Entry 7TKH (electron microscopy, 4.40 A resolution (low resolution: residue-level contacts below are approximate; hydrogen-bond / salt-bridge calls are withheld)); this record covers chains V and W of the 27 polymer chains in the assembly.

== Chain V ==
Molecule: ATP synthase subunit d
From: Saccharomyces cerevisiae
UniProt: P30902 (ATP7_YEAST); residues 1-173 here correspond to UniProt positions 2-174 (UniProt number = residue number + 1)
Amino-acid sequence (173 residues; each row starts with the number of its first residue):
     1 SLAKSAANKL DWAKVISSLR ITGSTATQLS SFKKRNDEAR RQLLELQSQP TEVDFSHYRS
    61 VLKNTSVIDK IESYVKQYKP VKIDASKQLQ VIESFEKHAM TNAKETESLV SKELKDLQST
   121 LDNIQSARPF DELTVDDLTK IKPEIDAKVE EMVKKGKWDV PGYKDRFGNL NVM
Disordered / not traced: 1-2
Curated features (UniProtKB/Swiss-Prot):
  - modified residue: S1 (N-acetylserine)

== Chain W ==
Molecule: ATP synthase subunit f
From: Saccharomyces cerevisiae
UniProt: Q06405 (ATPK_YEAST); residues 1-95 here correspond to UniProt positions 7-101 (UniProt number = residue number + 6)
Amino-acid sequence (95 residues; numbered 1 to 95; the number before each row is that of its first residue):
     1 VSTLIPPKVV SSKNIGSAPN AKRIANVVHF YKSLPQGPAP AIKANTRLAR YKAKYFDGDN
    61 ASGKPLWHFA LGIIAFGYSM EYYFHLRHHK GAEEH
Disordered / not traced: 86-95

== Chain V / chain W interface ==
Contacting residue pairs (9):
  S30(V) - S2(W)
  N102(V) - K8(W)
  A103(V) - K8(W)
  N123(V) - F30(W)
  N123(V) - Y31(W)
  S126(V) - S33(W)
  S126(V) - P35(W)
  A127(V) - S33(W)
  R128(V) - P35(W)
Interface residues without a listed pair, chain V (8 interface residues in all): E132
Interface residues without a listed pair, chain W (9 interface residues in all): L34, Q36, G37

== Summary ==
Chain V and chain W form an interface of 8 and 9 residues respectively.
Here chain V is ATP synthase subunit d and chain W is ATP synthase subunit f, both from Saccharomyces
cerevisiae. Entry 7TKH (Yeast ATP synthase State 2catalytic(b) with 10 mM ATP backbone model) was determined
by electron microscopy together with 7TJS, 7TJT, 7TJU, 7TJV, 7TJW, 7TJX and 30 further entries from the same
study.
